Entry 5YCP (X-ray diffraction, 2.00 A resolution); this record covers chains A and B.

== Chain A ==
Protein: Peroxisome proliferator-activated receptor gamma
From: Homo sapiens
UniProtKB: P37231 (PPARG_HUMAN); residues 195-477 here correspond to UniProt positions 223-505 (UniProt number = residue number + 28)
Sequence (283 residues; each row starts with the number of its first residue):
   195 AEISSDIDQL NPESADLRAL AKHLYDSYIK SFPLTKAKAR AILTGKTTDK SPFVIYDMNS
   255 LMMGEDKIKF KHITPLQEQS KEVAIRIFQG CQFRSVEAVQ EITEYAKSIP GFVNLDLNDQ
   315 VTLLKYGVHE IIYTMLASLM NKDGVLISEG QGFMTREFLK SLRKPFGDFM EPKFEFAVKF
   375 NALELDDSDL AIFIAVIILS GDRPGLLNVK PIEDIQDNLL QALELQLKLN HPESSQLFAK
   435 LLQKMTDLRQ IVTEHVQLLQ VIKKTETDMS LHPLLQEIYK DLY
Disordered / not traced: 195-203, 262-272
Ligand contacts: brl49653 (BRL; 2,4-thiazolidiinedione, 5-[[4-[2-(methyl-2-pyridinylamino)ethoxy]phenyl]methyl]-(9cl)): Ile281, Phe282, Gly284, Cys285, Gln286, Arg288, Ser289, His323, Ile326, Tyr327, Leu330, Val339, Leu340, Ile341, Met348, Leu353, Phe363, Met364, His449, Leu453, Leu469, Tyr473
UniProt features mapped onto this chain:
  - motif: Pro467 to Asp475 (9aaTAD)
  - binding site (rosiglitazone): Gln286 to Ser289, His323, His449, Tyr473
  - cross-link: Lys224 (Glycyl lysine isopeptide (Lys-Gly) (interchain with G-Cter in ubiquitin))
Reported in the primary citation:
  - binding site for brl49653: Cys285, Ser289, His323, His449, Tyr473
  - post-translational modification sites: Ser245

== Chain B ==
Protein: Nuclear receptor coactivator 1
Notes: EC 2.3.1.48
UniProtKB: Q15788 (NCOA1_HUMAN); numbering as in UniProt (aligned over 685-700)
Sequence (16 residues; row label = number of the first residue in the row):
   685 ERHKILHRLL QEGSPS
Disordered / not traced: 685, 697-700
UniProt features mapped onto this chain:
  - motif: Leu690 to Leu694 (LXXLL motif 4)
  - modified residue: Ser698 (Phosphoserine)
  - mutagenesis: Leu693 to Leu694 (Slightly affects interactions with steroid receptors. Abolishes interactions with steroid receptors; when associated with A-636; A-637; A-752 and A-753)

== How chain A and chain B interact ==
Pairs across the interface (22; chain A residue first):
  Thr297(A) - Leu693(B)
  Thr297(A) - Leu694(B)
  Glu298(A) - Leu693(B)
  Glu298(A) - Glu696(B)
  Lys301(A) - Leu693(B)  hydrogen bond (side chain-backbone)
  Lys301(A) - Leu694(B)
  Lys301(A) - Glu696(B)
  Phe306(A) - Leu694(B)  hydrophobic
  Leu311(A) - His691(B)
  Leu311(A) - Leu694(B)  hydrophobic
  Leu311(A) - Gln695(B)
  Gln314(A) - Leu694(B)
  Val315(A) - His687(B)
  Val315(A) - His691(B)
  Val315(A) - Leu694(B)  hydrophobic
  Leu318(A) - Leu694(B)  hydrophobic
  Lys319(A) - His687(B)  hydrogen bond
  Leu468(A) - Ile689(B)
  Glu471(A) - His687(B)
  Glu471(A) - Lys688(B)
  Glu471(A) - Ile689(B)  hydrogen bond (side chain-backbone)
  Glu471(A) - Leu690(B)  hydrogen bond (side chain-backbone)
Also at the interface, not in a pair above, chain A (16 interface residues in all): Val293, Gln294, Asn312, Pro467, Ile472

== Overview ==
16 residues of chain A and 9 residues of chain B are in contact; the contacts include 4 hydrogen bonds. Polar
contacts include Lys301(A)-Leu693(B), Lys319(A)-His687(B) and Glu471(A)-Ile689(B). Chain A binds brl49653.
From the paper: a binding site for brl49653 at Cys285(A), Ser289(A) and His323(A) among others; a modification
site at Ser245(A).
Chain A is Peroxisome proliferator-activated receptor gamma (Homo sapiens) and chain B is Nuclear receptor
coactivator 1; the structure, Human PPARgamma ligand binding domain complexed with Rosiglitazone, was
determined by X-ray diffraction, deposited together with 5YCN.
